Entry 6HVW (X-ray diffraction, 3.00 A resolution); this record covers chains C and D of the 28 polymer chains in the assembly.

== Chain C ==
Protein: Proteasome subunit alpha type-4
Source organism: Saccharomyces cerevisiae (strain ATCC 204508 / S288c)
Notes: EC 3.4.25.1
Reference sequence: P40303 (PSA4_YEAST); residues -1 to 252 here correspond to UniProt positions 1-254 (UniProt number = residue number + 2)
Sequence (254 residues; row label = number of the first residue in the row; numbers below 1 keep their minus sign (Met-1 is residue -1)):
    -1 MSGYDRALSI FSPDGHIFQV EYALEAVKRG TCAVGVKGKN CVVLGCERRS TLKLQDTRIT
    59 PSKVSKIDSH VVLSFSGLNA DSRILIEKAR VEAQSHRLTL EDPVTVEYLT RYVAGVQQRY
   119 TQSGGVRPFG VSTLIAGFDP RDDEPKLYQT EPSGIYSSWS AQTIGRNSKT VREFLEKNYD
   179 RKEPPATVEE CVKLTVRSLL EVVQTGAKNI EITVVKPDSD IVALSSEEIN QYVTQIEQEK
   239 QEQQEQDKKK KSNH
Not modelled in the structure: -1 to 0, 241-252

== Chain D ==
Protein: Proteasome subunit alpha type-5
Source organism: Saccharomyces cerevisiae (strain ATCC 204508 / S288c)
Notes: EC 3.4.25.1
Reference sequence: P32379 (PSA5_YEAST); residues -7 to 252 here correspond to UniProt positions 1-260 (UniProt number = residue number + 8)
Sequence (260 residues; row label = number of the first residue in the row; numbers below 1 keep their minus sign (Met-7 is residue -7)):
    -7 MFLTRSEYDR GVSTFSPEGR LFQVEYSLEA IKLGSTAIGI ATKEGVVLGV EKRATSPLLE
    53 SDSIEKIVEI DRHIGCAMSG LTADARSMIE HARTAAVTHN LYYDEDINVE SLTQSVCDLA
   113 LRFGEGASGE ERLMSRPFGV ALLIAGHDAD DGYQLFHAEP SGTFYRYNAK AIGSGSEGAQ
   173 AELLNEWHSS LTLKEAELLV LKILKQVMEE KLDENNAQLS CITKQDGFKI YDNEKTAELI
   233 KELKEKEAAE SPEEADVEMS
Not modelled in the structure: -7 to 0, 118-124, 243-252

== How chain C and chain D interact ==
Contacting residue pairs - 62 pairs, chain C then chain D:
  Asp3(C) with Glu117(D)
  Arg4(C) with Glu117(D)
  Ala5(C) with Val4(D), hydrophobic; Glu117(D); Ser127(D)
  Ser7(C) with Ser127(D), hydrogen bond (backbone-side chain); Arg128(D)
  Ile8(C) with Gln15(D)
  Phe9(C) with Gln15(D); Tyr18(D); Ser19(D); Ala22(D), hydrophobic; Leu73(D), hydrophobic; Arg128(D); Pro129(D); Gly131(D)
  Ser10(C) with Tyr18(D)
  Pro11(C) with Tyr18(D), hydrophobic; Glu21(D)
  Gly13(C) with Tyr18(D); Glu21(D); Ala22(D)
  His14(C) with Leu25(D)
  Ile15(C) with Leu73(D), hydrophobic; Arg128(D)
  Lys35(C) with Glu52(D), salt bridge
  Gln116(C) with Ala75(D); Asp76(D)
  Thr119(C) with Arg128(D), hydrogen bond (backbone-side chain)
  Gln120(C) with Met126(D); Ser127(D), hydrogen bond (backbone-backbone); Arg128(D); Pro129(D); Phe130(D)
  Ser121(C) with Ser127(D)
  Gly122(C) with Ser127(D)
  Ser151(C) with Ala75(D)
  Gly152(C) with Ala75(D)
  Ile153(C) with Thr74(D); Ala75(D)
  Ser155(C) with Leu51(D); Ser55(D)
  Ser156(C) with Leu51(D); Glu52(D), hydrogen bond; Ser55(D), hydrogen bond (backbone-side chain)
  Trp157(C) with Thr47(D); Ser48(D); Leu50(D); Leu51(D); Glu52(D)
  Ser158(C) with Leu50(D), hydrogen bond (backbone-backbone); Glu52(D), hydrogen bond
  Ala159(C) with Leu50(D)
  Leu173(C) with Leu50(D), hydrophobic
  Glu174(C) with Ser48(D), hydrogen bond; Pro49(D); Leu50(D)
  Tyr177(C) with Leu50(D), hydrophobic
  Arg179(C) with Pro49(D), hydrogen bond (side chain-backbone); Leu50(D); Leu51(D), hydrogen bond (side chain-backbone); Glu52(D)
Interface residues without a listed pair, chain C (31 interface residues in all): Asp12, Arg170
Interface residues without a listed pair, chain D (26 interface residues in all): Asp1

== In short ==
31 residues of chain C face 26 of chain D across their interface, with 10 hydrogen bonds and 1 salt bridge.
Polar contacts include Lys35(C)-Glu52(D), Ser7(C)-Ser127(D) and Thr119(C)-Arg128(D).
Chain C is Proteasome subunit alpha type-4 and chain D is Proteasome subunit alpha type-5, both from
Saccharomyces cerevisiae (strain ATCC 204508 / S288c); the structure, Yeast 20S proteasome with human beta2i
(1-53) in complex with 43, was determined by X-ray diffraction, deposited together with 6HTB, 6HTC, 6HTD,
6HTP, 6HTR, 6HUB and 30 further entries.
